Entry 8QH3 (electron microscopy, 2.81 A resolution); this record covers chains A and C.

# Chain A
Name: RNA-directed RNA polymerase L
Source organism: Hantaan virus 76-118
Reference sequence: P23456 (L_HANTV); numbering as in UniProt (aligned over 1-2151)
Sequence (2173 residues; numbered -21 to 2151; the number before each row is that of its first residue; numbers below 1 keep their minus sign (Met-21 is residue -21)):
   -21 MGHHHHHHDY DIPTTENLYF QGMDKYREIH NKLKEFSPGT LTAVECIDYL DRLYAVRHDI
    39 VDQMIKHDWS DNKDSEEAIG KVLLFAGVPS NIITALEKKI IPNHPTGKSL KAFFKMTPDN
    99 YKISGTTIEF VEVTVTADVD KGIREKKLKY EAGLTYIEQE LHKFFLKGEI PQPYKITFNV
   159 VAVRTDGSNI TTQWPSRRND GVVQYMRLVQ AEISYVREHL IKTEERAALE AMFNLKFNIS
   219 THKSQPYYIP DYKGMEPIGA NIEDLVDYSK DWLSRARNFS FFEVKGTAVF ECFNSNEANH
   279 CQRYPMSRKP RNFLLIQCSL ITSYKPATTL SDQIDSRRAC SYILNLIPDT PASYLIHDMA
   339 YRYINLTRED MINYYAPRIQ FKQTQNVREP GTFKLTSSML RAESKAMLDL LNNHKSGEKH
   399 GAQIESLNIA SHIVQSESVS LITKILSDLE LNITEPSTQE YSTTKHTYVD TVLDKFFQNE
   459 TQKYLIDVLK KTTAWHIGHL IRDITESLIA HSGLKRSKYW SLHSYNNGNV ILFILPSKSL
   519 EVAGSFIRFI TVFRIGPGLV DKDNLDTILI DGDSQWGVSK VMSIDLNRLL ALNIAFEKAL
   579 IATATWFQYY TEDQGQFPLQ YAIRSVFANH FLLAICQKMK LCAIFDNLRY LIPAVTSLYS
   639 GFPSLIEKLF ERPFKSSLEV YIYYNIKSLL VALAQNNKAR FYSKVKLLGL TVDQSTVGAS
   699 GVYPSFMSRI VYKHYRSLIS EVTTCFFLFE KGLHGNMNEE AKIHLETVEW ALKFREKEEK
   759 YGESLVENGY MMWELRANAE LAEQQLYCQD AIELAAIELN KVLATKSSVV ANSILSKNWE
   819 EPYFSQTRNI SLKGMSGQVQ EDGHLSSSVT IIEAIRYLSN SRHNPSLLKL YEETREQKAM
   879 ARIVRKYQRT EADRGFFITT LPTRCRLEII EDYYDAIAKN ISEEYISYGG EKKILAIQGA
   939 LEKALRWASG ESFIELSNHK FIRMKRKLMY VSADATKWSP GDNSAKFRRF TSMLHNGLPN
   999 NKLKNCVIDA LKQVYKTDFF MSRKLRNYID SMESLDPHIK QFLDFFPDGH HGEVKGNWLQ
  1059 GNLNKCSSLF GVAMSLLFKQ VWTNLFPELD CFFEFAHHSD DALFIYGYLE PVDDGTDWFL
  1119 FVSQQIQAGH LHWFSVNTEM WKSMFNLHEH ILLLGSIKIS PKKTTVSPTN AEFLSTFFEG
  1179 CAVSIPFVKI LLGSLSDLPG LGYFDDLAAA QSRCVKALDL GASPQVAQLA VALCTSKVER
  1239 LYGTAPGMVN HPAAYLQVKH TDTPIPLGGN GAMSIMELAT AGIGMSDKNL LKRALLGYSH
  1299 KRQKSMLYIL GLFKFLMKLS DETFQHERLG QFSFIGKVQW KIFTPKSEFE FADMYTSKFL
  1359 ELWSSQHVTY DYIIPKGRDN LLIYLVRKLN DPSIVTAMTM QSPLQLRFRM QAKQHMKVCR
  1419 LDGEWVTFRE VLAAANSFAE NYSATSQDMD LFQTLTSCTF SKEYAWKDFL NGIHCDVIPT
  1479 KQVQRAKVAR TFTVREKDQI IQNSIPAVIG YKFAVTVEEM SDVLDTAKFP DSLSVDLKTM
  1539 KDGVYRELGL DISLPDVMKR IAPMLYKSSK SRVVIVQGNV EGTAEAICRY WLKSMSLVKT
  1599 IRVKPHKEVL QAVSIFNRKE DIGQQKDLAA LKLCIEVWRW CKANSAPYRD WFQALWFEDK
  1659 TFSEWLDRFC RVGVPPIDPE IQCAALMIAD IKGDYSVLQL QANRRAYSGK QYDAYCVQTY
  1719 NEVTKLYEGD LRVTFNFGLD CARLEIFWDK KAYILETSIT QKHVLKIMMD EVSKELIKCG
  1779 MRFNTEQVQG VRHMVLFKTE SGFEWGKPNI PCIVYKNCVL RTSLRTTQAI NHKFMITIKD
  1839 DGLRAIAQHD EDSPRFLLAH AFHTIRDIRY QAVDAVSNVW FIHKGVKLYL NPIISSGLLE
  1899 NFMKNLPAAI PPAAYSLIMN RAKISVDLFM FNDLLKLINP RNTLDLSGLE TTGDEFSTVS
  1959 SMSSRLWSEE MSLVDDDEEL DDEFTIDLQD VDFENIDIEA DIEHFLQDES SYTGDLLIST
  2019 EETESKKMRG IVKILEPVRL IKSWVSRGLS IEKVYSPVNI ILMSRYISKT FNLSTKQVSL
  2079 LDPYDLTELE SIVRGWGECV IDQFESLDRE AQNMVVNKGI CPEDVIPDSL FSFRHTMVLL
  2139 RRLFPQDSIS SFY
Unresolved in the structure: -21 to 225, 392-400, 432-449, 675-699, 1492-1501, 1566-1569, 1602-2151
Differences from the reference sequence: initiating methionine (-21); expression tag (-20 to 0)
Bound ions: Mg2+ near Asp1099 (its only coordinating residue here)
What the authors report for this chain:
  - Mg2+ coordination: Asp1099

# Chain C
Molecule: 25-nt RNA strand
Sequence (25 nucleotides; each row starts with the number of its first residue):
     1 UAGUAGUAGA CACCGCAAGA UGUUA
Unresolved in the structure: 1, 13-25

# How chain A and chain C interact
Pairs across the interface (57; chain A residue first):
  Arg281(A) - U7(C)  base contact
  Tyr282(A) - U7(C)  base contact
  Asn290(A) - G3(C)  phosphate contact
  Asn290(A) - U4(C)  hydrogen bond to the phosphate
  Leu293(A) - U4(C)  sugar contact
  Met385(A) - A2(C)  sugar contact
  Leu388(A) - A2(C)  base contact
  Leu389(A) - A2(C)  base contact
  Leu389(A) - A12(C)  base contact
  Asn391(A) - A12(C)  base contact
  Gln401(A) - G6(C)  hydrogen bond to the base
  Gln401(A) - U7(C)  base contact
  Ile402(A) - G6(C)  base contact
  Ile402(A) - U7(C)  sugar contact
  Lys516(A) - A12(C)  salt bridge to the phosphate
  Gly522(A) - C11(C)  hydrogen bond to the sugar
  Phe524(A) - G3(C)  base contact
  Phe524(A) - C11(C)  base contact
  Lys558(A) - A2(C)  sugar contact
  Lys558(A) - G3(C)  salt bridge to the phosphate
  Val559(A) - A2(C)  hydrogen bond to the sugar
  Val559(A) - G3(C)  sugar contact
  Met560(A) - G3(C)  phosphate contact
  Ser561(A) - A2(C)  base contact
  Ser561(A) - G3(C)  hydrogen bond to the sugar
  Ser561(A) - U4(C)  sugar contact
  Arg566(A) - U4(C)  hydrogen bond to the phosphate
  Arg566(A) - A5(C)  salt bridge to the phosphate
  Lys616(A) - U4(C)  salt bridge to the phosphate
  Lys616(A) - A5(C)  salt bridge to the phosphate
  Met617(A) - A5(C)  hydrogen bond to the phosphate
  Met617(A) - G6(C)  phosphate contact
  Lys618(A) - G6(C)  salt bridge to the phosphate
  Lys618(A) - U7(C)  salt bridge to the phosphate
  Lys653(A) - G6(C)  hydrogen bond to the base
  Leu731(A) - A5(C)  sugar contact
  Gly733(A) - A5(C)  hydrogen bond to the phosphate
  Asn736(A) - A5(C)  hydrogen bond to the sugar
  Asn736(A) - G6(C)  sugar contact
  Asn736(A) - A8(C)  hydrogen bond to the sugar
  Asn736(A) - G9(C)  phosphate contact
  Ala739(A) - A8(C)  base contact
  Lys740(A) - G6(C)  phosphate contact
  Lys740(A) - U7(C)  salt bridge to the phosphate
  Leu743(A) - A8(C)  base contact
  Leu1023(A) - A8(C)  base contact
  Tyr1026(A) - A8(C)  base contact
  Tyr1026(A) - G9(C)  sugar contact
  Ile1027(A) - A8(C)  base contact
  Met1030(A) - G9(C)  hydrogen bond to the base
  Ser1032(A) - G9(C)  hydrogen bond to the base
  Leu1033(A) - G9(C)  base contact
  Asp1034(A) - G9(C)  hydrogen bond to the base
  His1036(A) - A8(C)  sugar contact
  Ile1037(A) - A8(C)  base contact
  Ile1037(A) - G9(C)  base contact
  Phe1040(A) - A8(C)  base contact
Also at the interface, not in a pair above, chain A (44 interface residues in all): Ser523, Ile562, Gln615, His732, Met735, Glu1031
Also at the interface, not in a pair above, chain C (11 interface residues in all): A10

# In short
The interface between chain A and chain C involves 44 residues on one side and 11 on the other, with 14
hydrogen bonds and 8 salt bridges. Polar pairs include Gln401(A)-G6(C), Lys653(A)-G6(C) and Met1030(A)-G9(C).
The paper reports Mg2+ coordination by Asp1099(A).
Chain A is RNA-directed RNA polymerase L (Hantaan virus 76-118) and chain C is a 25-nt RNA strand; the
structure, 5'vRNA-bound Hantaan virus polymerase in monomeric active state, was determined by electron
microscopy, deposited together with 8QE5, 8QGT, 8QGU and 8QHD.
